Entry 6O3Y (X-ray diffraction, 2.80 A resolution); this record covers chains A and D.

[Chain A]
Name: Protein NRD1
From: Saccharomyces cerevisiae
Reference sequence: P53617 (NRD1_YEAST); residues 6-156 here = UniProt positions 6-156
Chain sequence (172 residues; row label = number of the first residue in the row; numbers below 1 keep their minus sign (Met-15 is residue -15)):
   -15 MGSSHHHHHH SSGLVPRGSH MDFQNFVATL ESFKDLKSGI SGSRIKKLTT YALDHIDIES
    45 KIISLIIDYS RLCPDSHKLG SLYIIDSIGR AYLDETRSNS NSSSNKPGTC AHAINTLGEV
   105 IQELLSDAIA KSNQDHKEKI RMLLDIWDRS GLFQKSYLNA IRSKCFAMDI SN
Not modelled in the structure: -15 to 4, 152-156
Differences from the reference sequence: initiating methionine (-15); expression tag (-14 to 5)

[Chain D]
Name: Helicase SEN1
Notes: EC 3.6.4.-
Reference sequence: Q00416 (SEN1_YEAST); residues 2053-2065 here correspond to UniProt positions 2181-2193 (UniProt number = residue number + 128)
Chain sequence (13 residues; row label = number of the first residue in the row):
  2053 EAEDPYDLNP HPQ
Not modelled in the structure: 2053-2054, 2062-2065

[Chain A / chain D interface]
Pairs across the interface - 17 pairs, chain A then chain D:
  Ser22(A) - Glu2055(D)
  Ile24(A) - Glu2055(D)
  Ile24(A) - Asp2056(D)
  Ile24(A) - Pro2057(D)  hydrophobic
  Ile24(A) - Tyr2058(D)
  Ser25(A) - Asp2056(D)  hydrogen bond
  Gly26(A) - Asp2056(D)  hydrogen bond (backbone-side chain)
  Gly26(A) - Pro2057(D)
  Ser27(A) - Asp2056(D)  hydrogen bond (backbone-side chain)
  Ile29(A) - Tyr2058(D)  hydrophobic
  Tyr67(A) - Tyr2058(D)  hydrophobic
  Tyr67(A) - Leu2060(D)  hydrophobic
  Asp70(A) - Tyr2058(D)  hydrogen bond
  Ser71(A) - Tyr2058(D)  hydrogen bond (backbone-side chain)
  Arg74(A) - Asn2061(D)
  Leu127(A) - Leu2060(D)  hydrophobic
  Ile130(A) - Leu2060(D)  hydrophobic
From the paper, about this interface:
  - interface residues, chain A: Ser25(A), Tyr67(A), Asp70(A), Leu127(A)
  - hot spots on chain A (mutagenesis) - Y67A (90-fold): decreased binding to Helicase SEN1 (chain D)
  - hot spots on chain D (mutagenesis) - D2056N (13-fold): decreased binding to Protein NRD1 (chain A)

[Summary]
The interface between chain A and chain D involves 12 residues on one side and 6 on the other; the contacts
include 5 hydrogen bonds. Polar contacts include Ser25(A)-Asp2056(D), Gly26(A)-Asp2056(D) and
Ser27(A)-Asp2056(D). The paper reports that Y67A of chain A reduces binding to Helicase SEN1 (chain D);
interface residues Ser25(A), Tyr67(A) and Asp70(A) among others.
Chain A is Protein NRD1 (Saccharomyces cerevisiae) and chain D is Helicase SEN1; the structure, Crystal
structure of yeast Nrd1 CID in complex with Sen1 NIM3, was determined by X-ray diffraction, deposited together
with 6O3W and 6O3X.
